Entry 8GRI (X-ray diffraction, 2.37 A resolution); this record covers chains E and H of the 8 polymer chains in the assembly.

Chain E (and H):
Protein: N-formimidoyl fortimicin A synthase
Organism: Streptomyces luteocolor
Notes: chain H of this document is another copy of the same molecule, construct and numbering; everything in this record applies to it too
UniProt: A0A125SZC1 (A0A125SZC1_9ACTN); residue numbers follow UniProt; this construct covers 1-491
Chain sequence (512 residues; each row starts with the number of its first residue; numbers below 1 keep their minus sign (Met-20 is residue -20)):
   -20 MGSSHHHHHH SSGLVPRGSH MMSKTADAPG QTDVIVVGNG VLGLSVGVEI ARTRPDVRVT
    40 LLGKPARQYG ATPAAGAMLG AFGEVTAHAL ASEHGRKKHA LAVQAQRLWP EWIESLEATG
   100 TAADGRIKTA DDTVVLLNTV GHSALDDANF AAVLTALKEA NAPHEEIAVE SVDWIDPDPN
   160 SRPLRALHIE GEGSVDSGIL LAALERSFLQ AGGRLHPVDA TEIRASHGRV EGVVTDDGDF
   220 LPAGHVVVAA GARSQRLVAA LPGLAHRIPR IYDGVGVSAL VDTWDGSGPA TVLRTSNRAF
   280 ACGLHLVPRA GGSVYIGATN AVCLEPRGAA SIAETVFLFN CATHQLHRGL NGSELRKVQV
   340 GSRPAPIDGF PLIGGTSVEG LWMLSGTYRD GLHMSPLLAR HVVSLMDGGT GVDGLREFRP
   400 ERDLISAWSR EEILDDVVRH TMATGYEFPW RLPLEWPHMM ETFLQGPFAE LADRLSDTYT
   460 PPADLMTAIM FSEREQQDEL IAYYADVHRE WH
Unresolved in the structure: -20 to 10 (chain H: -20 to 12, 205-211, 241-243)
Construct notes: initiating methionine (-20); expression tag (-19 to 0); engineered mutation Ala312 (Glu in A0A125SZC1)
Small-molecule neighbours:
  - FAD (flavin-adenine dinucleotide): Val16, Gly17, Asn18, Gly19, Val20, Leu21, Gly22, Leu41, Gly42, Arg46, Gln47, Tyr48, Gly49, Ala50, Thr51, Ala53, Ala54, Gly55, Ala56, Met57, Val197, Asp198, Ala199, Ala228, Ala229, Gly230, Arg232, Gly255, Val256, Ser257, Tyr294, Ala297, Gly340, Ser341, Arg342, Pro343, Leu363, Thr366, Tyr367, Arg368, Asp369, Gly370, Leu371, His372
  - glycine (GLY): Met57, Glu63, His284, Ala297, Arg342, Arg368
  - I55 ([(2R,3R,4S,5R,6R)-6-[(E)-[(3AS,7R,7AS)-7-oxidanyl-4-oxidanylidene-3,3A,5,6,7,7A-hexahydro-1H-imidazo[4,5-c]pyridin-2-ylidene]amino]-5-(2-azanylethanoylamino)-2-(hydroxymethyl)-4-oxidanyl-oxan-3-yl] carbamate), molecule 1: Ala278, Phe279, Cys281, Asn299, Ala300, Cys302, Arg306, Ser310, Ala312, Glu313, Thr420, Thr423, Thr466, Phe470
  - I55, molecule 2: Glu434, Trp435, Met438

Chain E / chain H interface:
Contacting residue pairs (53; chain E residue first):
  Leu116(E) with Leu163(H)
  Asn117(E) with Arg161(H); Leu163(H)
  Thr118(E) with Thr118(H), hydrogen bond; Pro158(H); Asn159(H), hydrogen bond (backbone-side chain); Arg161(H); Leu163(H)
  Val119(E) with Asn159(H)
  Gly120(E) with Asn159(H); Arg161(H), hydrogen bond (backbone-side chain)
  Ser122(E) with Arg161(H)
  Asp126(E) with Glu149(H); Arg161(H), salt bridge; Leu163(H)
  Asp157(E) with Tyr425(H)
  Pro158(E) with Thr118(H); Gly120(H); Tyr425(H)
  Asn159(E) with Thr118(H), hydrogen bond (side chain-backbone); Val119(H); Gly120(H); Tyr425(H), hydrogen bond (side chain-backbone); Pro428(H); Trp429(H)
  Arg161(E) with Asn117(H); Thr118(H); Gly120(H), hydrogen bond (side chain-backbone); Ser122(H); Asp125(H); Asp126(H), salt bridge
  Leu163(E) with Leu116(H); Asn117(H); Thr118(H); Asp126(H); Leu163(H), hydrophobic; Arg164(H)
  Arg164(E) with Leu163(H)
  Thr322(E) with Leu433(H)
  His323(E) with Leu433(H)
  Arg327(E) with Tyr425(H); Leu433(H)
  Asn330(E) with Leu433(H)
  Tyr425(E) with Asp157(H); Pro158(H); Asn159(H), hydrogen bond (backbone-side chain); Arg327(H)
  Pro428(E) with Asn159(H)
  Trp429(E) with Asn159(H)
  Leu433(E) with Thr322(H); His323(H); Arg327(H); Asn330(H)
Interface residues without a listed pair, chain E (25 interface residues in all): His121, Asp125, Glu149, Glu434
Interface residues without a listed pair, chain H (24 interface residues in all): His121

In short:
25 residues of chain E and 24 residues of chain H are in contact; the contacts include 7 hydrogen bonds and 2
salt bridges. Among the polar pairs are Asp126(E)-Arg161(H), Thr118(E)-Thr118(H) and Thr118(E)-Asn159(H).
Ligands of chain E: flavin-adenine dinucleotide, glycine and compound I55.
Chain E and chain H are both N-formimidoyl fortimicin A synthase (Streptomyces luteocolor); the structure,
Orf1-E312A-glycine-glycylthricin, was determined by X-ray diffraction.
